1TYM - chains A and B; structure by X-ray diffraction, 1.90 A resolution.

== Chain A ==
Name: Insulin
Organism: Homo sapiens
UniProtKB: P01308 (INS_HUMAN); residues 1-21 here correspond to UniProt positions 90-110 (UniProt number = residue number + 89)
Chain sequence (21 residues; row label = number of the first residue in the row):
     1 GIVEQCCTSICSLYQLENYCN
Cystine bridges: Cys6-Cys11

== Chain B ==
Name: Insulin
Organism: Homo sapiens
UniProtKB: P01308 (INS_HUMAN); residues 1-30 here correspond to UniProt positions 25-54 (UniProt number = residue number + 24)
Chain sequence (30 residues; numbered 1 to 30; the number before each row is that of its first residue):
     1 FVNQHLCGSHLVEALYLVCGERGFFYTPKT
Bound ions: Zn2+ near His10 (its only coordinating residue here)

== How chain A and chain B interact ==
Cross-chain cystine bridges: Cys7(A)-Cys7(B), Cys20(A)-Cys19(B)
Pairs across the interface (33; chain A residue first):
  Ile2(A) with Leu15(B), hydrophobic; Tyr26(B), hydrophobic
  Val3(A) with Pro28(B), hydrophobic
  Cys6(A) with His5(B); Leu6(B), hydrogen bond (backbone-backbone)
  Cys7(A) with His5(B), hydrogen bond (backbone-side chain); Leu6(B); Cys7(B), disulfide
  Thr8(A) with His5(B), hydrogen bond (backbone-side chain)
  Ser9(A) with His5(B), hydrogen bond (backbone-side chain)
  Ile10(A) with Asn3(B); Gln4(B); His5(B)
  Leu13(A) with Phe1(B), hydrophobic; Val18(B), hydrophobic
  Leu16(A) with Phe1(B), hydrophobic; Ala14(B), hydrophobic; Leu15(B); Val18(B), hydrophobic
  Glu17(A) with Val18(B); Arg22(B), salt bridge
  Asn18(A) with Phe25(B)
  Tyr19(A) with Leu15(B), hydrophobic; Phe24(B); Phe25(B), hydrogen bond (backbone-backbone)
  Cys20(A) with Cys19(B), disulfide; Arg22(B); Gly23(B); Phe25(B)
  Asn21(A) with Arg22(B), hydrogen bond (side chain-backbone); Gly23(B), hydrogen bond (backbone-backbone); Phe24(B); Phe25(B)
Interface residues without a listed pair, chain A (15 interface residues in all): Glu4
Interface residues without a listed pair, chain B (18 interface residues in all): Leu11, Thr27

== Overview ==
15 residues of chain A and 18 residues of chain B are in contact, with 2 disulfide bonds, 7 hydrogen bonds and
1 salt bridge. Among the polar pairs are Glu17(A)-Arg22(B), Cys7(A)-His5(B) and Thr8(A)-His5(B).
Here chain A is Insulin and chain B is Insulin, both from Homo sapiens. Entry 1TYM (The structure of a complex
of hexameric insulin and 4'-hydroxyacetanilide) was determined by X-ray diffraction together with 1TYL from
the same study.
